PDB entry 8CXH | electron microscopy, 3.20 A resolution | chains A and B of the 10 polymer chains in the assembly

# Chain A (and B)
Protein: Ankyrin repeat family A protein 2, Envelope E protein
From: Zika virus
Notes: chain B of this document is another copy of the same molecule, construct and numbering; everything in this record applies to it too
UniProtKB: chimeric construct of Q9H9E1, A0A142DS37: residues -134 to 0 from Q9H9E1 (ANRA2_HUMAN) positions 1-135 (UniProt number = residue number + 135); residues 1-504 from A0A142DS37 positions 291-794 (UniProt number = residue number + 290)
Sequence (639 residues; numbered -134 to 504; the number before each row is that of its first residue; numbers below 1 keep their minus sign (Met-134 is residue -134)):
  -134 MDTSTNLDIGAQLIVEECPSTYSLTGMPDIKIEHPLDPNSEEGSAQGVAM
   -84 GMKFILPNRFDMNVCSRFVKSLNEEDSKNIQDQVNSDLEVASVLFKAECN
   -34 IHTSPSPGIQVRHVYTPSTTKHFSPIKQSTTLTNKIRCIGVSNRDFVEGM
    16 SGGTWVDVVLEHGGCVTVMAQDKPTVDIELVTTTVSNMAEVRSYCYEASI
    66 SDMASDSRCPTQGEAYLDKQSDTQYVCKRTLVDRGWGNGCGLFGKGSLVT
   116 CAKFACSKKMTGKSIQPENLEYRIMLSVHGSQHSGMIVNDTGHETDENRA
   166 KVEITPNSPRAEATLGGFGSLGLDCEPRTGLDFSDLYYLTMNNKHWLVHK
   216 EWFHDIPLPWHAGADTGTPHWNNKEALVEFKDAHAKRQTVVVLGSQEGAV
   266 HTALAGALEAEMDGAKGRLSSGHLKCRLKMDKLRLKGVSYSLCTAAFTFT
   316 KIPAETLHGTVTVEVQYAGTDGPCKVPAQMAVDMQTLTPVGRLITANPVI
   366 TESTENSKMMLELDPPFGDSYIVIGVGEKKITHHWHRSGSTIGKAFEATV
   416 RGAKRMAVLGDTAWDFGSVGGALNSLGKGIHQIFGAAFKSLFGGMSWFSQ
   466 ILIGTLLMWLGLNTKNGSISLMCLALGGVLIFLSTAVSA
Disordered / not traced: -134 to 0, 151-160, 502-504
Disulfides: Cys3-Cys30, Cys60-Cys121, Cys74-Cys105, Cys92-Cys116, Cys190-Cys291, Cys308-Cys339

# Interface between chain A and chain B
Contacting residue pairs - 23 pairs, chain A then chain B:
  Thr19(A) with Gln350(B)
  Glu133(A) with Ile317(B)
  Pro171(A) with His398(B), hydrogen bond (backbone-side chain); His399(B)
  Asn172(A) with Thr397(B); His398(B)
  Pro174(A) with Tyr386(B), hydrophobic; Thr397(B); His399(B)
  Asp189(A) with Met349(B); Tyr386(B)
  Cys190(A) with Tyr386(B), hydrogen bond (backbone-side chain)
  Glu191(A) with Asp384(B); His399(B)
  Pro192(A) with His399(B)
  Arg193(A) with His398(B); His399(B), hydrogen bond (side chain-backbone); Trp400(B)
  Thr194(A) with Asp384(B), hydrogen bond; His401(B)
  Arg292(A) with Asp348(B), salt bridge
  Lys294(A) with Met349(B); Gln350(B), hydrogen bond
Also at the interface, not in a pair above, chain A (14 interface residues in all): Trp20
Also at the interface, not in a pair above, chain B (13 interface residues in all): Phe314, Lys316

# Overview
14 residues of chain A face 13 of chain B across their interface; the contacts include 5 hydrogen bonds and 1
salt bridge. Polar contacts include Arg292(A)-Asp348(B), Pro171(A)-His398(B) and Cys190(A)-Tyr386(B).
Both chains are Ankyrin repeat family A protein 2, Envelope E protein (Zika virus). Entry 8CXH (Structures of
Zika Virus in Complex with Antibodies Targeting E Dimer Epitopes and Basis for Neutralization ...) was
determined by electron microscopy.
